PDB entry 6T15 | electron microscopy, 3.29 A resolution | chains N and S of the 33 polymer chains in the assembly

== Chain N ==
Protein: Cytochrome B-C1 complex subunit 2, mitochondrial; synonym: complex III subunit 2, core protein II, ubiquinol-cytochrome-C complex core protein 2
Source organism: Saccharomyces cerevisiae S288C
Reference sequence: P00163 (CYB_YEAST); numbering as in UniProt (aligned over 1-385)
Amino-acid sequence (385 residues; each row starts with the number of its first residue):
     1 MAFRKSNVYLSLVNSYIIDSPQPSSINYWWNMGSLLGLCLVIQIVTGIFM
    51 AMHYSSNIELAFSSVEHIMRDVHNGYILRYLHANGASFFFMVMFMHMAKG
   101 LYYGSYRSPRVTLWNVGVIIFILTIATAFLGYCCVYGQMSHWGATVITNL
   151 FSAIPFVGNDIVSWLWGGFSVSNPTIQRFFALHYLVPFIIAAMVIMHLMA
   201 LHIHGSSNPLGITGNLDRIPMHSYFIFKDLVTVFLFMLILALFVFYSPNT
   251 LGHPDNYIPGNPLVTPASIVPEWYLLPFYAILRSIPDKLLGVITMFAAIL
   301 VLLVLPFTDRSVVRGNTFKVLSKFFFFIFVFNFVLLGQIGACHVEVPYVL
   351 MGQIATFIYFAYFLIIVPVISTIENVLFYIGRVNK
Bound ions: heme Fe site 1: His82, His183; heme Fe site 2: His96, His197
Ligand contacts:
  - heme (HEM), molecule 1: Trp30, Gly33, Ser34, Leu36, Gly37, Phe89, Met93, His96, Met97, Lys99, Ser105, Leu113, Trp114, Gly117, Val118, Ile120, Phe121, Ile190, Val194, His197, Leu198, Leu201, Ser206, Ser207
  - heme (HEM), molecule 2: Leu40, Gln43, Ile44, Gly47, Ile48, Met50, Ala51, Tyr54, Val65, Ile68, Arg79, His82, Ala83, Ala86, Phe89, Phe90, Thr124, Thr127, Ala128, Gly131, Tyr132, Cys134, Val135, Phe180, His183, Tyr184, Pro187, Ile190, Asn256, Tyr274
  - 1,2-diacyl-sn-glycero-3-phoshocholine (PCF): Asn27, Trp29, Met91, Phe94, Met95, Met97, Ala98, Lys99, Tyr102, Tyr103, Pro209, Thr317, Phe318, Phe326, Phe327, Phe329, Val330, Phe333
Swiss-Prot annotation at these positions:
  - binding site (a ubiquinone): Tyr16, His202
  - binding site (heme b): His82, His96, His183, His197

== Chain S ==
Protein: Cytochrome B-C1 complex subunit 8; synonym: complex III subunit 8, complex III subunit VII, ubiquinol-cytochrome C reductase complex 11 kDa protein, ubiquinol-cytochrome C reductase complex ubiquinone-binding protein qp-C
Source organism: Saccharomyces cerevisiae S288C
Reference sequence: P08525 (QCR8_YEAST); residues 1-94 here = UniProt positions 1-94
Amino-acid sequence (94 residues; row label = number of the first residue in the row):
     1 MGPPSGKTYMGWWGHMGGPKQKGITSYAVSPYAQKPLQGIFHNAVFNSFR
    51 RFKSQFLYVLIPAGIYWYWWKNGNEYNEFLYSKAGREELERVNV
Not modelled in the structure: 1
Ligand contacts:
  - 1,2-diacyl-sn-glycero-3-phoshocholine (PCF), molecule 1: Gln38, Gly39, Ile40, Phe41, His42, Asn43, Val45
  - 1,2-diacyl-sn-glycero-3-phoshocholine (PCF), molecule 2: Arg50, Gln55, Val59

== Chain N / chain S interface ==
Residue-residue contacts - 56 pairs, chain N then chain S:
  Ser15(N) - Trp12(S)
  Asp19(N) - Trp12(S)
  Asp19(N) - Trp13(S)  hydrogen bond (backbone-side chain)
  Ser20(N) - Trp12(S)
  Pro21(N) - Met10(S)  hydrophobic
  Pro21(N) - Trp12(S)
  Pro21(N) - Trp13(S)  hydrophobic
  His202(N) - Met10(S)
  His202(N) - Trp12(S)
  Ile203(N) - Thr8(S)  hydrogen bond (backbone-side chain)
  His204(N) - Thr8(S)
  His204(N) - Tyr9(S)
  His204(N) - Met10(S)
  Gly205(N) - Met10(S)
  Asn215(N) - Tyr9(S)  hydrogen bond (side chain-backbone)
  Asn215(N) - Met16(S)
  Leu216(N) - Pro19(S)  hydrophobic
  Asp217(N) - Gln21(S)
  Arg218(N) - Met10(S)
  Arg218(N) - Trp13(S)
  Arg218(N) - Met16(S)
  Ile219(N) - Trp13(S)
  Pro220(N) - Trp13(S)
  Val320(N) - Tyr58(S)  hydrophobic
  Lys323(N) - Gln55(S)
  Lys323(N) - Tyr58(S)
  Phe324(N) - Ile61(S)  hydrophobic
  Phe324(N) - Pro62(S)  hydrophobic
  Phe327(N) - Tyr58(S)
  Phe327(N) - Pro62(S)
  Ile328(N) - Pro62(S)  hydrophobic
  Ile328(N) - Tyr66(S)
  Phe331(N) - Val59(S)
  Phe331(N) - Pro62(S)  hydrophobic
  Phe331(N) - Ala63(S)
  Asn332(N) - Tyr66(S)
  Leu335(N) - Tyr66(S)  hydrophobic
  Leu335(N) - Trp69(S)  hydrophobic
  Leu335(N) - Trp70(S)  hydrophobic
  Gln338(N) - Trp70(S)
  Ile339(N) - Trp70(S)  hydrophobic
  Cys342(N) - Trp70(S)  hydrophobic
  Glu345(N) - Tyr81(S)  hydrogen bond
  Val346(N) - Tyr76(S)  hydrophobic
  Val346(N) - Leu80(S)  hydrophobic
  Val346(N) - Tyr81(S)  hydrophobic
  Val346(N) - Val92(S)  hydrophobic
  Pro347(N) - Gly73(S)
  Pro347(N) - Asn77(S)
  Tyr348(N) - Trp70(S)  hydrophobic
  Tyr348(N) - Asn74(S)  hydrogen bond
  Tyr348(N) - Asn77(S)  hydrogen bond
  Met351(N) - Trp69(S)  hydrophobic
  Met351(N) - Trp70(S)  hydrophobic
  Ile354(N) - Trp69(S)  hydrophobic
  Ile358(N) - Tyr66(S)
Other interface residues (no listed pair), chain N (33 interface residues in all): Pro109
Other interface residues (no listed pair), chain S (25 interface residues in all): Gly18

== Overview ==
Chain N and chain S form an interface of 33 and 25 residues respectively, with 6 hydrogen bonds. Among the
polar pairs are Asp19(N)-Trp13(S), Ile203(N)-Thr8(S) and Asn215(N)-Tyr9(S). One
1,2-diacyl-sn-glycero-3-phoshocholine molecule is bound between chain N and chain S. Chain N binds heme.
Chain N is Cytochrome B-C1 complex subunit 2, mitochondrial; synonym: complex III subunit 2, core protein II,
ubiquinol-cytochrome-C complex core protein 2 and chain S is Cytochrome B-C1 complex subunit 8; synonym:
complex III subunit 8, complex III subunit VII, ubiquinol-cytochrome C reductase complex 11 kDa protein,
ubiquinol-cytochrome C reductase complex ubiquinone-binding protein qp-C, both from Saccharomyces cerevisiae
S288C; the structure, The III2-IV(5B)1 respiratory supercomplex from S. cerevisiae, was determined by electron
microscopy (same publication as 6T0B).
